Entry 3BKD (X-ray diffraction, 2.05 A resolution); this record covers chains E and H of the 4 polymer chains in the assembly.

[Chain E (and H)]
Molecule: Transmembrane Domain of Matrix protein M2
Notes: chain H of this document is another copy of the same molecule, construct and numbering; everything in this record applies to it too
UniProt: Q9Q0P0 (Q9Q0P0_9INFA); residue numbers follow UniProt; this construct covers 22-46
Sequence (26 residues; row label = number of the first residue in the row):
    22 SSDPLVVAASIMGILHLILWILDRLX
Modified positions: Mse33 (selenomethionine; parent Met); NH2 (amino group) at position 47

[How chain E and chain H interact]
Pairs across the interface (10):
  Ser22(E) with Ser22(H); Ser23(H)
  Ser23(E) with Ser23(H); Asp24(H), hydrogen bond (side chain-backbone); Val27(H)
  Val27(E) with Val27(H), hydrophobic
  Ser31(E) with Leu26(H); Val27(H); Ala30(H)
  Leu38(E) with Mse33(H)
Other interface residues (no listed pair), chain E (8 interface residues in all): Val28, Ile32, Ile35

[Overview]
8 residues of chain E and 7 residues of chain H are in contact; the contacts include 1 hydrogen bond. Its one
hydrogen-bonded contact is Ser23(E)-Asp24(H).
Both chains are Transmembrane Domain of Matrix protein M2. Entry 3BKD (High resolution Crystal structure of
Transmembrane domain of M2 protein) was determined by X-ray diffraction, deposited together with 3C9J.
